Entry 6N4Q (electron microscopy, 3.60 A resolution); this record covers chains A and B of the 12 polymer chains in the assembly.

== Chain A (and B) ==
Protein: Nav1.7 VSD2-NavAb chimera
Organism: Arcobacter butzleri (strain RM4018)
Notes: chain B of this document is another copy of the same molecule, construct and numbering; everything in this record applies to it too
Reference sequence: chimeric construct of A8EVM5, Q15858: residues 722-746 from A8EVM5 (A8EVM5_ARCB4) positions 1-25 (UniProt number = residue number - 721); residues 747-777 from Q15858 positions 747-777 (same numbers); residues 778-798 from A8EVM5 (A8EVM5_ARCB4) positions 58-78 (UniProt number = residue number - 720); residues 799-830 from Q15858 positions 811-842 (UniProt number = residue number + 12); residues 831-991 from A8EVM5 (A8EVM5_ARCB4) positions 107-267 (UniProt number = residue number - 724)
Sequence (288 residues; each row starts with the number of its first residue):
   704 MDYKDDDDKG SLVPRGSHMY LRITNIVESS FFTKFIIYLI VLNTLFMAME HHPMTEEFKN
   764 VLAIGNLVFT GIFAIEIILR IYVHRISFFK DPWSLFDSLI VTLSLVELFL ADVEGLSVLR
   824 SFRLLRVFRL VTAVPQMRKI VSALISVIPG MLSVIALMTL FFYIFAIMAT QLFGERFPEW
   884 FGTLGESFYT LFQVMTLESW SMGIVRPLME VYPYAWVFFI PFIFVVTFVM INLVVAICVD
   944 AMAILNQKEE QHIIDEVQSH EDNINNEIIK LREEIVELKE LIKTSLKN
Disordered / not traced: 704-719, 981-991 (chain B: 704-719, 982-991)
Sequence notes: initiating methionine (704); expression tag (705-721); conflict Cys941 (Ile217 in A8EVM5)
UniProt features mapped onto this chain:
  - site (Is directly targeted by the spider protoxin-II): Glu810, Asp815
From the paper describing this entry:
  - mutagenesis - A766L: unchanged binding to Beta/omega-theraphotoxin-Tp2a
  - mutagenesis - I767A: decreased binding to Beta/omega-theraphotoxin-Tp2a

== Chain A / chain B interface ==
Residue-residue contacts (53; chain A residue first):
  Ser856(A) - Ile843(B)
  Leu860(A) - Leu847(B)  hydrophobic
  Leu863(A) - Leu833(B)  hydrophobic
  Leu863(A) - Val834(B)  hydrophobic
  Leu863(A) - Met840(B)  hydrophobic
  Tyr866(A) - Thr747(B)
  Tyr866(A) - Leu748(B)
  Tyr866(A) - Ala751(B)
  Ile867(A) - Val830(B)  hydrophobic
  Ile867(A) - Val834(B)  hydrophobic
  Ile870(A) - Thr747(B)
  Ile870(A) - Ala751(B)  hydrophobic
  Ile870(A) - Val830(B)  hydrophobic
  Met871(A) - Phe831(B)  hydrophobic
  Gln874(A) - Met750(B)  hydrogen bond (side chain-backbone)
  Gln874(A) - Glu753(B)  hydrogen bond
  Gln874(A) - Arg823(B)
  Gln874(A) - Leu827(B)
  Leu875(A) - Leu827(B)  hydrophobic
  Gly877(A) - His755(B)
  Glu878(A) - His755(B)
  Ser902(A) - Glu901(B)  hydrogen bond (backbone-side chain)
  Trp903(A) - Tyr892(B)
  Trp903(A) - Phe895(B)  hydrophobic
  Trp903(A) - Thr899(B)
  Ser904(A) - Tyr892(B)
  Ser904(A) - Gln896(B)  hydrogen bond
  Ser904(A) - Glu901(B)
  Met905(A) - Gln896(B)
  Met905(A) - Ile907(B)  hydrophobic
  Val908(A) - Tyr892(B)
  Arg909(A) - Tyr892(B)
  Arg909(A) - Thr893(B)  hydrogen bond
  Arg909(A) - Gln896(B)
  Met912(A) - Glu889(B)
  Ile923(A) - Tyr892(B)  hydrophobic
  Ile934(A) - Val937(B)  hydrophobic
  Ile934(A) - Ile940(B)  hydrophobic
  Asn935(A) - Leu847(B)
  Val938(A) - Cys941(B)  hydrophobic
  Val942(A) - Ala944(B)  hydrophobic
  Val942(A) - Met945(B)  hydrophobic
  Met945(A) - Met945(B)  hydrophobic
  Asn949(A) - Leu948(B)
  Asn949(A) - Glu952(B)
  Glu952(A) - Glu952(B)
  Glu953(A) - His955(B)  salt bridge
  His963(A) - His963(B)
  Glu964(A) - His963(B)  salt bridge
  Ile971(A) - Glu970(B)
  Arg975(A) - Glu970(B)  salt bridge
  Arg975(A) - Lys973(B)
  Ile978(A) - Glu977(B)
Interface residues without a listed pair, chain A (43 interface residues in all): Gly885, Thr886, Leu887, Leu900, Glu901, Ile926, Phe931, Cys941, Ile956, Ile957, Leu974
Interface residues without a listed pair, chain B (45 interface residues in all): His754, Val844, Met854, Glu882, Trp883, Ser902, Gly906, Ile956, Ser962, Glu980

== In short ==
The interface between chain A and chain B involves 43 residues on one side and 45 on the other; the contacts
include 5 hydrogen bonds and 3 salt bridges. Among the polar pairs are Glu953(A)-His955(B),
Glu964(A)-His963(B) and Arg975(A)-Glu970(B). From the paper: I767A of chain A reduces binding to
Beta/omega-theraphotoxin-Tp2a; A766L of chain A leaves binding to Beta/omega-theraphotoxin-Tp2a unchanged.
Chain A and chain B are both Nav1.7 VSD2-NavAb chimera (Arcobacter butzleri (strain RM4018)); the structure,
CryoEM structure of Nav1.7 VSD2 (actived state) in complex with the gating modifier toxin ProTx2, was
determined by electron microscopy (same publication as 6N4I and 6N4R).
